PDB entry 6E0O | X-ray diffraction, 1.25 A resolution | chains A and C

[Chain A]
Name: cGAS/DncV-like nucleotidyltransferase in E. coli homolog
From: Elizabethkingia meningoseptica ATCC 13253
Sequence (292 residues; each row starts with the number of its first residue):
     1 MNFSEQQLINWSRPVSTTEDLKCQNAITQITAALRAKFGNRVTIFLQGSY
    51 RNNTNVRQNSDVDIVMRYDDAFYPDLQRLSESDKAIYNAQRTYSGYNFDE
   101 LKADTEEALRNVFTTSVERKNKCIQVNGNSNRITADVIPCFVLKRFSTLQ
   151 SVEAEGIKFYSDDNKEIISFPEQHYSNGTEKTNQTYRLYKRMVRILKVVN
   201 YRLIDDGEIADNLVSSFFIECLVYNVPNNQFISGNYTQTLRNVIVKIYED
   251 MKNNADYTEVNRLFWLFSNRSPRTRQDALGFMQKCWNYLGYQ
Disordered / not traced: 77-95
Ion coordination: Mg2+: Asp-63 (shared with ATP_1(C) of chain C)

[Chain C]
Molecule: 2-nt RNA strand
Sequence (2 nucleotides; numbered 1 to 2; the number before each row is that of its first residue):
     1 XA
Modified positions: ATP (adenosine-5'-triphosphate) at position 1
Ion coordination: Mg2+: ATP_1 (shared with Asp-63(A) of chain A)

[Chain A / chain C interface]
Residue-residue contacts (20):
  Gln-47(A) / A2(C)  hydrogen bond to the base
  Gly-48(A) / ATP_1(C)
  Ser-49(A) / ATP_1(C)
  Asp-63(A) / ATP_1(C)
  Asp-63(A) / A2(C)  hydrogen bond to the sugar
  Lys-122(A) / A2(C)  salt bridge to the phosphate
  Asp-136(A) / A2(C)  phosphate contact
  Ile-138(A) / A2(C)  phosphate contact
  Phe-159(A) / A2(C)  base contact
  Ile-167(A) / A2(C)  base contact
  Ile-168(A) / ATP_1(C)
  Ile-168(A) / A2(C)  hydrogen bond to the base
  Ser-169(A) / ATP_1(C)
  Ser-169(A) / A2(C)  hydrogen bond to the base
  Lys-197(A) / ATP_1(C)
  Tyr-201(A) / ATP_1(C)
  Ser-215(A) / ATP_1(C)
  Ser-216(A) / ATP_1(C)
  Phe-217(A) / ATP_1(C)
  Glu-220(A) / ATP_1(C)
Other interface residues (no listed pair), chain A (22 interface residues in all): Thr-54, Asn-55, Cys-123, Ile-157, Arg-273

[Overview]
The interface between chain A and chain C involves 22 residues on one side and 2 on the other; the contacts
include 4 hydrogen bonds and 1 salt bridge. Polar contacts include Gln-47(A)/A2(C), Ile-168(A)/A2(C) and
Ser-169(A)/A2(C). Asp-63(A) and ATP_1(C) coordinate Mg2+.
Chain A is cGAS/DncV-like nucleotidyltransferase in E. coli homolog (Elizabethkingia meningoseptica ATCC
13253) and chain C is a 2-nt RNA strand; the structure, Structure of Elizabethkingia meningoseptica CdnE
cyclic dinucleotide synthase with pppA[3'-5']pA, was determined by X-ray diffraction (same publication as
6E0K, 6E0L, 6E0M, 6E0N and 6M7K).
